Entry 9MGB (electron microscopy, 2.10 A resolution); this record covers chains B and C of the 18 polymer chains in the assembly.

Chain B:
Name: R-phycoerythrin beta chain
Source organism: Neopyropia tenera
Chain sequence (176 residues; numbered 1 to 176; the number before each row is that of its first residue):
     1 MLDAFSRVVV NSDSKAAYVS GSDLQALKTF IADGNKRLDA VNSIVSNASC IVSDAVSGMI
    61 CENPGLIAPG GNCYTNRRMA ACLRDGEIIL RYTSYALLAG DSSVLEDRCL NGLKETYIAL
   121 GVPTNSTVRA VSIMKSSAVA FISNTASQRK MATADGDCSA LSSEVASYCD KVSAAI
Covalently attached groups: phycoerythrobilin (PEB) linked to Cys-158
Residues lining bound ligands:
  - phycoerythrobilin (PEB), molecule 1: Asn-35, Lys-36, Leu-38, Asp-39, Ala-40, Asn-42, Ile-142, Ser-143, Asn-144, Thr-153, Ala-154, Asp-155, Gly-156, Asp-157, Leu-161
  - phycoerythrobilin (PEB), molecule 2: Met-59, Leu-66, Asn-72, Cys-73, Arg-77, Arg-78, Ala-81, Cys-82, Arg-84, Asp-85, Ile-88, Ile-89, Tyr-92, Arg-108, Cys-109, Leu-113, Thr-116, Tyr-117, Leu-120, Val-122, Pro-123, Ser-126, Thr-127, Ala-130
  - phycoerythrobilin (PEB), molecule 3: Ile-60, Ile-67, Cys-73, Tyr-74, Thr-75, Asn-76, Met-79
  - phycourobilin (PUB): Cys-50, Asp-54, Ser-57, Gly-58, Cys-61, Glu-62, Arg-129, Ser-132, Ile-133, Ser-136, Ser-137, Ala-140, Phe-141, Thr-145, Ala-146, Ser-147, Gln-148, Arg-149

Chain C:
Name: R-phycoerythrin alpha chain
Source organism: Neopyropia tenera
Chain sequence (164 residues; row label = number of the first residue in the row):
     1 MKSVITTTIS AADAAGRFPS SSDLESVQGN IQRAASRLEA AEKLAGNHEA VVKEAGDACF
    61 AKYPYLKNPG EAGDSQEKIN KCYRDIDHYM RLINYSLVVG GTGPLDEWGI AGAREVYRAL
   121 NLPGSSYIAA FVFTRDRLCV PRDMSAQAAV EFSGALDYVI NSLC
Covalently attached groups: phycoerythrobilin (PEB) linked to Cys-139
Residues lining bound ligands:
  - phycoerythrobilin (PEB), molecule 1: Leu-24, Glu-25, Gln-28
  - phycoerythrobilin (PEB), molecule 2: Arg-33, Gln-147, Val-150, Glu-151
  - phycoerythrobilin (PEB), molecule 3: Lys-43, Leu-44, Asn-47, Ala-50, Val-51, Glu-54, Thr-134, Arg-137, Leu-138, Arg-142, Asp-143, Met-144, Phe-152
  - phycoerythrobilin (PEB), molecule 4: Cys-59, Phe-60, Leu-66, Ala-72, Gly-73, Lys-78, Lys-81, Cys-82, Arg-84, Asp-85, Ile-86, His-88, Tyr-89, Arg-91, Trp-108, Gly-109, Val-116, Tyr-117, Leu-120, Leu-122, Pro-123, Ser-126, Tyr-127

How chain B and chain C interact:
Residue-residue contacts - 21 pairs, chain B then chain C:
  Ser-53(B) / Ala-119(C)
  Ser-57(B) / Leu-120(C)
  Ile-67(B) / Arg-84(C)
  Tyr-74(B) / His-88(C)
  Tyr-74(B) / Arg-91(C)  hydrogen bond
  Thr-75(B) / Trp-108(C)
  Asn-76(B) / Tyr-89(C)  hydrogen bond
  Asn-76(B) / Trp-108(C)  hydrogen bond (backbone-backbone)
  Asn-76(B) / Gly-109(C)  hydrogen bond (side chain-backbone)
  Asn-76(B) / Gly-112(C)
  Asn-76(B) / Ala-113(C)
  Asn-76(B) / Val-116(C)
  Asn-76(B) / Tyr-117(C)  hydrogen bond
  Arg-77(B) / Glu-107(C)
  Arg-77(B) / Ala-111(C)
  Arg-77(B) / Gly-112(C)
  Met-79(B) / Val-116(C)  hydrophobic
  Ala-80(B) / Gly-112(C)
  Ala-80(B) / Val-116(C)
  Leu-83(B) / Val-116(C)  hydrophobic
  Leu-83(B) / Ala-119(C)  hydrophobic
Interface residues without a listed pair, chain C (15 interface residues in all): Glu-115

Overview:
The interface between chain B and chain C involves 10 residues on one side and 15 on the other; the contacts
include 5 hydrogen bonds. Polar contacts include Tyr-74(B)/Arg-91(C), Asn-76(B)/Tyr-89(C) and
Asn-76(B)/Gly-109(C). One phycoerythrobilin molecule is bound between chain B and chain C.
Chain B is R-phycoerythrin beta chain and chain C is R-phycoerythrin alpha chain, both from Neopyropia tenera;
the structure, scFv antibody CL33 bound to R-phycoerythrin, was determined by electron microscopy together
with 9MKO, 9O60, 9O61 and 9O62 from the same study.
